Entry 8HXZ (electron microscopy, 3.40 A resolution); this record covers chains E and J of the 11 polymer chains in the assembly.

# Chain E
Protein: Histone H3
Organism: Xenopus laevis
UniProt: A0A310TTQ1 (A0A310TTQ1_XENLA); residues 1-135 here correspond to UniProt positions 2-136 (UniProt number = residue number + 1)
Sequence (135 residues; numbered 1 to 135; the number before each row is that of its first residue):
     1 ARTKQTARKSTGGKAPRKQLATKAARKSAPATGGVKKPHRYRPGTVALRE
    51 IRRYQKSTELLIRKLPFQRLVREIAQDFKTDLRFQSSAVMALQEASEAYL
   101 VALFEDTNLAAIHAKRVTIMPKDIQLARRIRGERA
Unresolved in the structure: 1-36, 135
Modified positions: Lys36 (2-{[(2R)-2-amino-2-carboxyethyl]sulfanyl}-N,N,N-trimethylethanaminium; ML3)
Sequence notes: engineered mutation Ala110 (Cys111 in A0A310TTQ1)

# Chain J
Molecule: 352-nt DNA strand
Sequence (352 nucleotides; row label = number of the first residue in the row):
     1 ATCGCTGTTCAATACATGCACAGGATGTATATATCTGACACGTGCCTGGA
    51 GACTAGGGAGTAATCCCCTTGGCGGTTAAAACGCGGGGGACAGCGCGTAC
   101 GTGCGTTTAAGCGGTGCTAGAGCTGTCTACGACCAATTGAGCGGCCTCGG
   151 CACCGGGATTCTCCAGTCTAGAACTGGCAGTACTTTCAATACATGCACAG
   201 GATGTATATATCTGACACGTGCCTGGAGACTAGGGAGTAATCCCCTTGGC
   251 GGTTAAAACGCGGGGGACAGCGCGTACGTGCGTTTAAGCGGTGCTAGAGC
   301 TGTCTACGACCAATTGAGCGGCCTCGGCACCGGGATTCTCGATATCGAAT
   351 TC
Unresolved in the structure: 1-186, 351-352

# How chain E and chain J interact
Pairs across the interface (24; chain E residue first):
  His39(E) with DT339(J), base contact; DC340(J), sugar contact
  Arg40(E) with DG262(J), base contact; DC340(J), sugar contact
  Tyr41(E) with DT339(J), phosphate contact; DC340(J), phosphate contact
  Arg42(E) with DG265(J), salt bridge to the phosphate; DC340(J), hydrogen bond to the phosphate; DG341(J), salt bridge to the phosphate
  Thr45(E) with DT339(J), sugar contact; DC340(J), hydrogen bond to the phosphate
  Arg63(E) with DA256(J), salt bridge to the phosphate
  Arg72(E) with DT247(J), salt bridge to the phosphate
  Arg83(E) with DT246(J), base contact; DT247(J), phosphate contact
  Phe84(E) with DT246(J), phosphate contact; DT247(J), hydrogen bond to the phosphate
  Gln85(E) with DT246(J), phosphate contact
  Ser86(E) with DT246(J), phosphate contact
  Arg116(E) with DA267(J), phosphate contact
  Val117(E) with DG266(J), phosphate contact; DA267(J), hydrogen bond to the phosphate
  Thr118(E) with DG266(J), hydrogen bond to the phosphate; DA267(J), hydrogen bond to the phosphate
Also at the interface, not in a pair above, chain E (16 interface residues in all): Lys115, Met120
Also at the interface, not in a pair above, chain J (14 interface residues in all): DG248, DA257, DG264, DC268

# Overview
Chain E and chain J form an interface of 16 and 14 residues respectively, with 6 hydrogen bonds and 4 salt
bridges. Polar contacts include Arg42(E)-DC340(J), Thr45(E)-DC340(J) and Phe84(E)-DT247(J).
Chain E is Histone H3 (Xenopus laevis) and chain J is a 352-nt DNA strand; the structure, Cryo-EM structure of
Eaf3 CHD in complex with nucleosome, was determined by electron microscopy (same publication as 8HXX, 8HXY,
8HY0 and 8JHO).
